1HB9 - chains F and L of the 12 polymer chains in the assembly; structure by electron microscopy, 25.00 A resolution (very low resolution: no residue pairs are listed; an interface is given only as per-side residue counts).

[Chain F (and L)]
Molecule: Bacteriophage PRD1
Organism: Bacteriophage PRD1
Notes: chain L of this document is another copy of the same molecule, construct and numbering; everything in this record applies to it too
UniProt: P22535 (COA3_BPPRD); residues 2-395 here correspond to UniProt positions 1-394 (UniProt number = residue number - 1)
Sequence (394 residues; each row starts with the number of its first residue):
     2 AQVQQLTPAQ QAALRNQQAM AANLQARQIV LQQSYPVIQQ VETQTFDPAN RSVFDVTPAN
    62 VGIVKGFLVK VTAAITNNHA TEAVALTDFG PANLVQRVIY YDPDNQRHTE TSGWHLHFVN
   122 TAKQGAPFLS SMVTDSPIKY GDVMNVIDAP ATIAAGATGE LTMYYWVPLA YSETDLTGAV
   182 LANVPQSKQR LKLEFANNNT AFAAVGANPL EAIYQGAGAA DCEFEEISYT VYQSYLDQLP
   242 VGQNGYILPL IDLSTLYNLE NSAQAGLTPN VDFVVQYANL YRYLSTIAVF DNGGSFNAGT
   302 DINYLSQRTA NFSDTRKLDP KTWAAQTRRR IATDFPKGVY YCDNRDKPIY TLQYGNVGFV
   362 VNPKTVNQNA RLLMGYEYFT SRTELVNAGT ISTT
Disordered / not traced: 2-13, 385-395

[Interface between chain F and chain L]
At this resolution (25 A) residue pairs are not listed: 16 residues of chain F and 18 of chain L lie at the interface.

[Overview]
Chain F and chain L form an interface of 16 and 18 residues respectively.
Both chains are Bacteriophage PRD1 (Bacteriophage PRD1). Entry 1HB9 (quasi-atomic resolution model of
bacteriophage PRD1 wild type virion, obtained by combined cryo-EM and X-ray crystallography) was determined by
electron microscopy together with 1HB5 and 1HB7 from the same study.
